3UT5 - chains B and E of the 6 polymer chains in the assembly; structure by X-ray diffraction, 2.73 A resolution.

# Chain B
Molecule: Tubulin beta chain
Source organism: Ovis aries
Reference sequence: D0VWY9 (D0VWY9_SHEEP); the author numbering skips numbers that UniProt does not, so the offset changes along the chain: 1-44 = UniProt 1-44; 47-360 = UniProt 45-358; 369-455 = UniProt 359-445
Chain sequence (445 residues; row label = number of the first residue in the row; note: 10 numbers in that range are skipped by the numbering (no residue carries them; nothing is unmodelled there)):
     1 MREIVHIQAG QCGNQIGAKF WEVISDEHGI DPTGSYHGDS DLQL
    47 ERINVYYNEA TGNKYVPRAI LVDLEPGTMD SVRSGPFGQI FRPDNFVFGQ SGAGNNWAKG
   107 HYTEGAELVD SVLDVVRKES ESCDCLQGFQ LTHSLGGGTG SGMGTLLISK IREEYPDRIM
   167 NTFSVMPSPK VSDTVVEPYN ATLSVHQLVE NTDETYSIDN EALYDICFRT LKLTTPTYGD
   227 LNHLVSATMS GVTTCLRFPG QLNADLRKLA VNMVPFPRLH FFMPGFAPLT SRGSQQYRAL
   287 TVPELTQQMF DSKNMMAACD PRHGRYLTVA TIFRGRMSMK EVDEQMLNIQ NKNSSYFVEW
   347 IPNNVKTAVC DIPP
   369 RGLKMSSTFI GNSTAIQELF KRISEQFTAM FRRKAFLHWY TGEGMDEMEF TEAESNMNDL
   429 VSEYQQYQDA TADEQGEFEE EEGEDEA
Disordered / not traced: 443-455
Residues lining bound ligands:
  - GDP (guanosine-5'-diphosphate): Gly-10, Gln-11, Cys-12, Gln-15, Ile-16, Asp-69, Asn-101, Ser-140, Gly-142, Gly-143, Gly-144, Thr-145, Gly-146, Ser-147, Val-171, Pro-173, Val-177, Ser-178, Glu-183, Asn-206, Leu-209, Tyr-224, Leu-227, Asn-228
  - colchicine (LOC; N-[(7S)-1,2,3,10-tetramethoxy-9-oxo-6,7-dihydro-5H-benzo[d]heptalen-7-yl]ethanamide): Val-238, Cys-241, Leu-242, Ala-250, Asp-251, Lys-254, Leu-255, Asn-258, Met-259, Thr-314, Val-315, Ala-316, Ile-318, Asn-350, Lys-352, Thr-353, Ala-354, Ile-378

# Chain E
Molecule: Stathmin-4
Source organism: Rattus norvegicus
Reference sequence: P63043 (STMN4_RAT); residues 5-145 here correspond to UniProt positions 49-189 (UniProt number = residue number + 44)
Chain sequence (142 residues; row label = number of the first residue in the row):
     4 ADMEVIELNK ATSGQSWEVI LKPPSFDGVP EFNASLPRRR DPSLEEIQKK LEAAEERRKY
    64 QEAELLKHLA EKREHEREVI QKAIEENNNF IKMAKEKLAQ KMESNKENRE AHLAAMLERL
   124 QEKDKHAEEV RKNKELKEEA SR
Disordered / not traced: 35-40, 142-145
Sequence notes: expression tag (4); engineered mutation Ala-14 (Cys58 in P63043), Trp-20 (Phe64 in P63043)
UniProt features mapped onto this chain:
  - modified residue: Ser-46 (Phosphoserine)

# Interface between chain B and chain E
Residue-residue contacts - 21 pairs, chain B then chain E:
  His-107(B) / Glu-79(E)  salt bridge
  Tyr-108(B) / His-78(E)  hydrogen bond
  Tyr-108(B) / Glu-79(E)
  Tyr-108(B) / Val-82(E)  hydrophobic
  Tyr-108(B) / Ile-83(E)
  Leu-152(B) / Glu-79(E)
  Ser-155(B) / Arg-76(E)  hydrogen bond
  Lys-156(B) / Arg-76(E)
  Glu-159(B) / Leu-69(E)
  Glu-159(B) / Leu-72(E)
  Glu-159(B) / Arg-76(E)  salt bridge
  Pro-162(B) / Glu-65(E)
  Glu-196(B) / His-71(E)
  Asn-197(B) / Leu-72(E)
  Thr-409(B) / Glu-89(E)
  Glu-411(B) / Val-82(E)
  Glu-411(B) / Ala-86(E)
  Gly-412(B) / Val-82(E)
  Gly-412(B) / Lys-85(E)
  Gly-412(B) / Ala-86(E)
  Glu-417(B) / His-78(E)  salt bridge
Interface residues without a listed pair, chain B (17 interface residues in all): Ala-112, Arg-158, Gly-410, Met-413
Interface residues without a listed pair, chain E (13 interface residues in all): Ala-73

# Overview
Chain B and chain E form an interface of 17 and 13 residues respectively, with 2 hydrogen bonds and 3 salt
bridges. Polar contacts include His-107(B)/Glu-79(E), Glu-159(B)/Arg-76(E) and Glu-417(B)/His-78(E). Ligands
of chain B: GDP and colchicine.
Here chain B is Tubulin beta chain (Ovis aries) and chain E is Stathmin-4 (Rattus norvegicus). Entry 3UT5
(Tubulin-Colchicine-Ustiloxin: Stathmin-like domain complex) was determined by X-ray diffraction together with
4EB6 from the same study.
